PDB entry 5CBO | X-ray diffraction, 2.80 A resolution | chain A

# Chain A
Protein: mbp3-16, Immunoglobulin G-binding protein A
Source organism: synthetic construct
Notes: fragment: B4 domain
UniProtKB: P38507 (SPA_STAAU); residues 1218-1269 here correspond to UniProt positions 102-153 (UniProt number = residue number - 1116)
Sequence (176 residues; row label = number of the first residue in the row; note: 1082 numbers in that range are skipped by the numbering (no residue carries them; nothing is unmodelled there)):
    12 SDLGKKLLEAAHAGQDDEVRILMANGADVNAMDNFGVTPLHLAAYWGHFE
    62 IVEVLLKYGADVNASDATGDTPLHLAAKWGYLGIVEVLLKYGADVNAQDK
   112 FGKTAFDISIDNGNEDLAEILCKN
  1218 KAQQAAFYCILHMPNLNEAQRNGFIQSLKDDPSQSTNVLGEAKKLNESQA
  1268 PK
Differences from the reference sequence: engineered mutation A1219 (Asp103 in P38507), A1222 (Ser106 in P38507), C1226 (Glu110 in P38507), H1229 (Asn113 in P38507), A1236 (Glu120 in P38507)
What the authors report for this chain:
  - contacts within the chain: N107-K1218 (hydrogen bond), N135-Q1220 (hydrogen bond)

# In short
The paper reports contacts within the chain involving N107, K1218 and N135 among others.
Chain A is mbp3-16, Immunoglobulin G-binding protein A (synthetic construct); the structure, Fusion protein of
mbp3-16 and B4 domain of protein A from staphylococcal aureus, was determined by X-ray diffraction (same
publication as 5CBN, 5COC and 5EWX).
